PDB entry 8P75 | electron microscopy, 2.00 A resolution | chains H and I of the 3 polymer chains in the assembly

[Chain H]
Protein: CDK-activating kinase assembly factor MAT1
Source organism: Homo sapiens
UniProtKB: P51948 (MAT1_HUMAN), isoform P51948-1; numbering as in UniProt (aligned over 220-309)
Sequence (93 residues; row label = number of the first residue in the row):
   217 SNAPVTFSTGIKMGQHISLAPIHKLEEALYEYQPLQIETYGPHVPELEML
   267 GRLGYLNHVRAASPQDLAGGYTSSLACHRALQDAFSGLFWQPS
Not modelled in the structure: 217-243, 309
Sequence notes: expression tag (217-219)

[Chain I]
Protein: Cyclin-H
Source organism: Homo sapiens
UniProtKB: P51946 (CCNH_HUMAN); residue numbers follow UniProt; this construct covers 1-323
Sequence (324 residues; row label = number of the first residue in the row; numbering starts at 0):
     0 XMYHNSSQKRHWTFSSEEQLARLRADANRKFRCKAVANGKVLPNDPVFLE
    50 PHEEMTLCKYYEKRLLEFCSVFKPAMPRSVVGTACMYFKRFYLNNSVMEY
   100 HPRIIMLTCAFLACKVDEFNVSSPQFVGNLRESPLGQEKALEQILEYELL
   150 LIQQLNFHLIVHNPYRPFEGFLIDLKTRYPILENPEILRKTADDFLNRIA
   200 LTDAYLLYTPSQIALTAILSSASRAGITMESYLSESLMLKENRTCLSQLL
   250 DIMKSMRNLVKKYEPPRSEEVAVLKQKLERCHSAELALNVITKKRKGYED
   300 DDYVSKKSKHEEEEWTDDDLVESL
Not modelled in the structure: 39-43, 285-323
Modified / non-standard residues: ACE (acetyl group) at position 0
Sequence notes: acetylation (0)
Curated features (UniProtKB/Swiss-Prot):
  - modified residue: S5 (Phosphoserine), S132 (Phosphoserine), S304 (Phosphoserine), T315 (Phosphothreonine), S322 (Phosphoserine)
  - mutagenesis: S5 (S5A: No effect on the transcriptional activity of the reconstituted TFIIH complex), S304 (S304A: No effect on the transcriptional activity of the reconstituted TFIIH complex)

[How chain H and chain I interact]
Residue-residue contacts - 51 pairs, chain H then chain I:
  I253(H) with H3(I); N4(I)
  E254(H) with H3(I)
  T255(H) with H3(I)
  Y256(H) with H3(I); K8(I)
  L269(H) with T176(I)
  G270(H) with T176(I)
  Y271(H) with D173(I); T176(I); R177(I), hydrogen bond
  H274(H) with K175(I), hydrogen bond (side chain-backbone); T176(I), hydrogen bond
  V275(H) with I172(I), hydrophobic
  C293(H) with I172(I), hydrophobic
  R295(H) with R165(I)
  A296(H) with R165(I); G169(I); I172(I), hydrophobic
  L297(H) with G169(I); I172(I), hydrophobic
  Q298(H) with M1(I)
  D299(H) with M1(I); R165(I); P166(I)
  A300(H) with P166(I); G169(I); F170(I); S210(I)
  F301(H) with F170(I), hydrophobic; D173(I); L236(I), hydrophobic
  S302(H) with H3(I), hydrogen bond; S210(I), hydrogen bond (backbone-side chain)
  G303(H) with T208(I), hydrogen bond (backbone-side chain); S210(I); Q211(I), hydrogen bond (backbone-side chain)
  L304(H) with F170(I), hydrophobic; S210(I), hydrogen bond (backbone-side chain); Q211(I), hydrogen bond (backbone-side chain); L214(I), hydrophobic
  F305(H) with L238(I), hydrophobic; C244(I), hydrophobic
  W306(H) with Y2(I); K8(I); Q211(I), hydrogen bond (backbone-side chain)
  Q307(H) with I251(I)
  P308(H) with T12(I); F13(I); S14(I); L206(I)
Other interface residues (no listed pair), chain H (25 interface residues in all): P258
Other interface residues (no listed pair), chain I (29 interface residues in all): ACE_0, Y231, L248

[In short]
Chain H and chain I form an interface of 25 and 29 residues respectively; the contacts include 10 hydrogen
bonds. Among the polar pairs are Y271(H)-R177(I), H274(H)-K175(I) and H274(H)-T176(I). From UniProt: 2
mutagenesis sites on chain I.
Chain H is CDK-activating kinase assembly factor MAT1 and chain I is Cyclin-H, both from Homo sapiens; the
structure, Cryo-EM structure of CAK in complex with inhibitor ICEC0880 (ring-down conformation), was
determined by electron microscopy, deposited together with 8ORM, 8P6V, 8P6W, 8P6X, 8P6Y, 8P6Z and 11 further
entries.
